Entry 7XFC (electron microscopy, 2.90 A resolution); this record covers chains E and I of the 10 polymer chains in the assembly.

== Chain E ==
Protein: Histone H3.2
Organism: Xenopus laevis
Reference sequence: P84233 (H32_XENLA); residues 0-135 here correspond to UniProt positions 1-136 (UniProt number = residue number + 1)
Amino-acid sequence (136 residues; row label = number of the first residue in the row; numbering starts at 0):
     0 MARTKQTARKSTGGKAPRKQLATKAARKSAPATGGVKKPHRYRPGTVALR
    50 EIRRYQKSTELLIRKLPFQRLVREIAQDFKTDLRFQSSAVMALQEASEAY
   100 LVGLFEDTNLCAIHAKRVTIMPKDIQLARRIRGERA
Unresolved in the structure: 0-38, 135
Swiss-Prot annotation at these positions:
  - modified residue: Arg2 (Asymmetric dimethylarginine), Thr3 (Phosphothreonine), Lys4 (Allysine), Gln5 (5-glutamyl dopamine), Thr6 (Phosphothreonine), Arg8 (Citrulline), Lys9 (N6,N6,N6-trimethyllysine), Ser10 (ADP-ribosylserine), Thr11 (Phosphothreonine), Lys14 (N6-(2-hydroxyisobutyryl)lysine), Arg17 (Asymmetric dimethylarginine), Lys18 (N6-(2-hydroxyisobutyryl)lysine), Lys23 (N6-(2-hydroxyisobutyryl)lysine), Arg26 (Citrulline), Lys27 (N6,N6,N6-trimethyllysine), Ser28 (ADP-ribosylserine), Lys36 (N6,N6,N6-trimethyllysine), Lys37 (N6-methyllysine), Tyr41 (Phosphotyrosine), Lys56 (N6,N6,N6-trimethyllysine) and 8 more in UniProt
  - lipidation: Cys110 (S-palmitoyl cysteine)

== Chain I ==
Molecule: 152-nt DNA strand
Organism: Xenopus laevis
Sequence (152 nucleotides; row label = number of the first residue in the row; numbers below 1 keep their minus sign (DA-77 is residue -77)):
   -77 ATGCACAGGATGTATATATCTGACACGTGCCTGGAGACTAGGGAGTAITC
   -27 CCCTTGGCGGTTAAAACGCGGGGGACAGCGCGTACGTGCGTTTAAGCGGT
    23 GCTAGAGCTGTCTACGACCAATTGAGCGGCCTCGGCACCGGGATTCTCCA
    73 GG
Unresolved in the structure: -77 to -71, 73-74

== How chain E and chain I interact ==
Contacting residue pairs (23; chain E residue first):
  His39(E) - DA-68(I)  phosphate contact
  His39(E) - DG10(I)  sugar contact
  Arg40(E) - DG8(I)  base contact
  Arg40(E) - DT9(I)  hydrogen bond to the base
  Arg40(E) - DG10(I)  sugar contact
  Tyr41(E) - DT-67(I)  hydrogen bond to the phosphate
  Tyr41(E) - DG10(I)  hydrogen bond to the phosphate
  Arg42(E) - DT9(I)  phosphate contact
  Pro43(E) - DG8(I)  phosphate contact
  Pro43(E) - DT9(I)  sugar contact
  Gly44(E) - DG8(I)  hydrogen bond to the phosphate
  Gly44(E) - DT9(I)  hydrogen bond to the phosphate
  Thr45(E) - DT9(I)  phosphate contact
  Val46(E) - DT9(I)  hydrogen bond to the phosphate
  Ala47(E) - DT9(I)  hydrogen bond to the phosphate
  Arg63(E) - DA17(I)  phosphate contact
  Arg63(E) - DG18(I)  salt bridge to the phosphate
  Lys64(E) - DG18(I)  hydrogen bond to the phosphate
  Leu65(E) - DA17(I)  phosphate contact
  Leu65(E) - DG18(I)  hydrogen bond to the phosphate
  Pro66(E) - DA17(I)  sugar contact
  Arg69(E) - DA17(I)  salt bridge to the phosphate
  Arg83(E) - DA26(I)  hydrogen bond to the phosphate
Other interface residues (no listed pair), chain E (17 interface residues in all): Arg49, Lys115
Other interface residues (no listed pair), chain I (11 interface residues in all): DG-66, DC-2, DG27

== In short ==
17 residues of chain E and 11 residues of chain I are in contact; the contacts include 10 hydrogen bonds and 2
salt bridges. Polar contacts include Arg40(E)-DT9(I), Tyr41(E)-DT-67(I) and Tyr41(E)-DG10(I).
Chain E is Histone H3.2 and chain I is a 152-nt DNA strand, both from Xenopus laevis; the structure, Structure
of nucleosome-DI complex (-30I, Apo state), was determined by electron microscopy, deposited together with
7XFH, 7XFI, 7XFJ, 7XFL, 7XFM and 7XFN.
